PDB entry 5NQD | X-ray diffraction, 2.20 A resolution | chains A and F of the 4 polymer chains in the assembly

# Chain A
Name: AroA
From: Rhizobium sp. NT-26
Notes: EC 1.20.98.1
UniProtKB: Q6VAL8 (Q6VAL8_9RHIZ); residue numbers follow UniProt; this construct covers 2-844
Amino-acid sequence (843 residues; row label = number of the first residue in the row):
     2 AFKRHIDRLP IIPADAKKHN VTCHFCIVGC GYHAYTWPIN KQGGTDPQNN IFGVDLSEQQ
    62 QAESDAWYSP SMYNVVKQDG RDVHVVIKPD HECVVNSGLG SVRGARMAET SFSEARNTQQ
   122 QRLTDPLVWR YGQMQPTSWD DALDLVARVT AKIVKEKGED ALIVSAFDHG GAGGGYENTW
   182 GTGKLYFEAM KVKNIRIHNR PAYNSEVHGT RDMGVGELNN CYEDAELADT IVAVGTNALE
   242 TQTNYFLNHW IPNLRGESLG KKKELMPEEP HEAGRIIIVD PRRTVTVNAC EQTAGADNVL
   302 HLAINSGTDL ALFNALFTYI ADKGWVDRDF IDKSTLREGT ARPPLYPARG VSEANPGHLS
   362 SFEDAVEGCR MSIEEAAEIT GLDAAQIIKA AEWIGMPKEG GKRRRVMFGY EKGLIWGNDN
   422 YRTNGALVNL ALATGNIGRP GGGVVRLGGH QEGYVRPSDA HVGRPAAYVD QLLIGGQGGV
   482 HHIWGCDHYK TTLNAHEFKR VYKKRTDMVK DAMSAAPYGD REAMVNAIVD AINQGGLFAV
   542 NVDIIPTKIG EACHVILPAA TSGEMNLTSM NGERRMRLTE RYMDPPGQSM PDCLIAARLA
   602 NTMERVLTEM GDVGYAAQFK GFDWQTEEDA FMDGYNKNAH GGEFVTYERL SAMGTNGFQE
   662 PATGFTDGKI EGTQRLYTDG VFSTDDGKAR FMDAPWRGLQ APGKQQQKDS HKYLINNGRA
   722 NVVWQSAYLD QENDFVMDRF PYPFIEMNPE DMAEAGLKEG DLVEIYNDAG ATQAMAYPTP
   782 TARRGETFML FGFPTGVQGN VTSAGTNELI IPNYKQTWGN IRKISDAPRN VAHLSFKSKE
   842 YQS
Ion coordination: 3Fe-4S cluster Fe: Cys24, Cys27, Cys31
Small-molecule neighbours:
  - molybdenum(iv) ion / oxygen atom: His199, Asn200, Glu207, Lys413, Arg447, Gly450, His451, Arg720
  - 3Fe-4S cluster (F3S): Cys24, Phe26, Cys27, Val29, Gly30, Cys31, Tyr33, Gly101, Ser102, Arg104, Gly105, Thr244, Asn245
  - molybdopterin guanosine dinucleotide (MGD; 2-amino-5,6-dimercapto-7-methyl-3,7,8a,9-tetrahydro-8-oxa-1,3,9,10-tetraaza-anthracen-4-one guanosine dinucleotide), molecule 1: Cys27, Arg104, Val235, Gly236, Thr237, Asn238, Glu241, Thr242, Gln243, Val280, Asp281, Pro282, Arg283, Thr285, Ile305, Ser307, Gly308, Asp310, Glu412, Lys413, Gly414, Gly449, Gly450, His451, Asn717, Asn718, Gly719, Arg720, Ala721, Asn722, Val724, Trp725, Gln726, Phe789, Phe792, Lys816, Gln817
  - molybdopterin guanosine dinucleotide (MGD), molecule 2: Ala173, Gly174, His199, Asn200, Lys413, Trp417, His451, Gly486, Cys487, Asp488, His489, Thr492, Val543, Asp544, Ile545, Ile546, Thr548, Ala560, Ala561, Thr562, Asp593, Asn718, Arg720, Gln726, Ser727, Tyr729, Phe792, Gln799, Thr803, Tyr815, Lys816

# Chain F
Name: Arsenite oxidase small subunit AioB Rieske [2Fe-2S] cluster
From: Rhizobium sp. NT-26
Notes: EC 1.20.98.1
UniProtKB: L0NMC5 (L0NMC5_9RHIZ); numbering as in UniProt (aligned over 44-175)
Amino-acid sequence (132 residues; numbered 44 to 175; the number before each row is that of its first residue):
    44 AAGVEYPANR LANISELTLN EPLDVAYPDE DAAGVLLKLG TRVEGGVGPD GDIVGFSTIC
   104 PHKGAPLSYS ADNKTFNCPG HFSVFDPEKG GQQVWGQATQ NLPQYVLRVA DNGDIFAEGV
   164 DELIYGRLSN VL
Construct notes: conflict Ala108 (Phe in L0NMC5)
Ion coordination: 2Fe-2S cluster Fe: Cys103, His105, Cys121, His124
Small-molecule neighbours: 2Fe-2S cluster (FES): Cys103, His105, Lys106, Gly107, Ala108, Cys121, Gly123, His124, Phe125, Ser126, Gln140

# Interface between chain A and chain F
Contacting residue pairs (13; chain A residue first):
  Arg9(A) with Ala44(F); Ala45(F)
  Leu10(A) with Ala45(F)
  Pro11(A) with Ala45(F)
  Asn41(A) with Tyr49(F); Val149(F); Gly162(F); Val163(F)
  Lys42(A) with Glu161(F), salt bridge
  Gln43(A) with Ala45(F); Gly46(F), hydrogen bond (side chain-backbone); Val47(F); Glu48(F), hydrogen bond

# Summary
6 residues of chain A and 10 residues of chain F are in contact, with 2 hydrogen bonds and 1 salt bridge.
Among the polar pairs are Lys42(A)-Glu161(F), Gln43(A)-Gly46(F) and Gln43(A)-Glu48(F).
Chain A is AroA and chain F is Arsenite oxidase small subunit AioB Rieske [2Fe-2S] cluster, both from
Rhizobium sp. NT-26; the structure, Arsenite oxidase AioAB from Rhizobium sp. str. NT-26 mutant AioBF108A, was
determined by X-ray diffraction.
